5ANB - chains H and N of the 12 polymer chains in the assembly; structure by electron microscopy, 4.10 A resolution (low resolution: residue-level contacts below are approximate; hydrogen-bond / salt-bridge calls are withheld).

[Chain H]
Molecule: Ubiquitin-60S ribosomal protein L40
Source organism: Dictyostelium discoideum
UniProtKB: P14794 (RL40_DICDI); residues 1-52 here correspond to UniProt positions 77-128 (UniProt number = residue number + 76)
Sequence (52 residues; each row starts with the number of its first residue):
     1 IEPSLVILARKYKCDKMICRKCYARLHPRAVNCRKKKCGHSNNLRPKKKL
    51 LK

[Chain N]
Molecule: 26S ribosomal RNA
Source organism: Dictyostelium discoideum
Sequence (3741 nucleotides; each row starts with the number of its first residue):
     1 UCCGCCUCACCUUUGUAAGAUUACCCGCUGAACUUAAGCAUAUCAGUAAG
    51 CGGAGGAAAAGAAACUAACUAGGAUUCCGUCAGUAACGGCGAGUGAAGAC
   101 GGAAUAGCCCAAGGUUCAAACCUGGAUCUCUUCGAGGUUAGGUGAUGUGA
   151 CCUAUGGACUGAUGGAGCCCGCUGUUGUGACUGCUAAUUCCGUUUGGAAU
   201 UUCGAGUCGUAGAAGGUGAUAACCCUGUUCGCAGUAUCACAACAGUUGGA
   251 CUUUGCCAUUAGCUCCACGAGUAGGAAUGUCUGAAAUUGCAUUCUGAAUG
   301 GGUGAUAAGAUUCAUCCAAGGCUAAAUAUAUGUUAGGAGAUCGAUAGCAU
   351 ACAAGUACCGUGAGGGAAAGGUGAAAAGAACUUUGAAAAAAGGUUUAAAA
   401 GUAUUUGACACCGUUUAUGUGGAAGCGUUUACUUGGACCCCGAUUAAUGA
   451 CGUCGGUUUAGCUCUAAUUCUUAGGUGGCCAAAGUAGAGUGUUACGUGCU
   501 GAUCAAAAGGUAACGGACAUUUGAUUCAUUGGUUAUCGACGAGGAAGGUA
   551 CUCUAAAUCGGCCAGUUACUAACGGGUGAGAUCUGAUGUUUAUAAAAUGG
   601 GGGAUGAGGCUUAUCGGCUUGCUGGUGGCUCGCUCUCAAUAAUGGAUAUU
   651 GGGUUUCAUCAAGAGUGCAAAAUGGUGGCAAUUCACUAUUAGUGGUUAUU
   701 AAUUUUGUUUGCGUGGCUUGGCCUUGUCUACAGGUUAUCUUCGGAUGGCU
   751 UGUAGCUUUGUUGAACGCGUGGGCUUAAUGUUGUGAUUCUAGUAGCGUUA
   801 CCAUAUCGUUAGAGUGGGUUCAAUAAAUGUCCCGUCUUGAAACACGGAUC
   851 AAGGAGGCCGUUUUGUGUGCGAGUGUAAGAGUAAUUAAAACUCUGACGCG
   901 UAUUGAAAGAAAGAAUACUCCAAAAGAUCGUAACUACGGUUACCUUCUGU
   951 AAGGAGUGCCCGAAUCAUGAGAACUCUGUUUCGAAAGGAUUUGCGGUUGA
  1001 GCACCUAGAAUGGGACCCGAAAGGUUGUGAACUAUGCCUGAGGAAGGCGA
  1051 AGUCAGGGGAAACUCUGAUGGAGGCUUGUCGCAAUGCUGACGUGCAAAUC
  1101 GCUUGUCUAACUUGGGUAUAGGGGCGAAAGACUAAUCGAACAACCUAGUA
  1151 GCUGGUUCCUUCCGAAGUUUCCCUCAGGAUAGCUGGAGCAGUAUUCUAGU
  1201 UCCAUCUUGUAAAGACAAUGAUUAGCAGUUUCGGGGGCGUAAUGCUCUCA
  1251 GCUGAUUCUCAAACUCUGAACGGGUGGGUAUCAUUUUAAUUCACUUAAUU
  1301 GGAUUUUAAAAUUAAAUUGCACAUGUGCAAUGAAAAAUAGGAGCUCUUAG
  1351 UGGGCCAUUUUUGGUAAGCAGAACUGGCGAUGUGGGUUGAACCAAAUAUU
  1401 GGGAUAAGACGUCUAACAUUCACUAAUAGAUACCACAAAAGGUGUUAGUU
  1451 CAUUAAGACAGCAGGACGGUGGCCAUGGAAGUCGGUAUCCGCUAAGGAGU
  1501 GUGUAACAACUCACCUGCCAAAUGGACUAGCCCUGAAAAUGGAUGACGCU
  1551 AGCAGUGGAUGGUCGAUGCCCAAUCGUUAAAAGAAGUGAUAAUACUUUUA
  1601 ACGUGUAGGAAGGCGUGAAGGUAACGUAGAAGCUUGAAUGUGAAUUCGAG
  1651 UGGAGUUGUCUUUAGUGCAGAUCUUGAUGGUAGUAGCAAAUAUUCAAAAG
  1701 AAUUUACUUUGAAGGCCGAAGUGGGGAAGGGUUCCAUAACAAUGGAAUUC
  1751 ACUUAUGGGUGAGUCGAUCCUAAGGUUUGGGUUAACUCUCUCUAAUAAGG
  1801 UUACUAGGUCAUUGGAUCGAAAGUGAAGGUGGCUUUAACACUAGUGACUU
  1851 UAUAGGCCGAAAGGGAAGCGGGUUAAAAUUCCUGCACCAUCGAAUGGGAU
  1901 AUUAGGGUAACCGAUCGUAAUCCGGGACAUCAAUUGGCGGUCGAGGAAGA
  1951 GUUAUCUUUUCUUGUUAACAUUGUCUUGGGGUCCUCCGAAUCAGGUCAAC
  2001 UGGAGACGAGGAUUCAUCGCACAAUGGAAGAGCACAGUCCUUUGGAUUGG
  2051 GUCUCGCAUCCGCUAAAUGGUCCUUGAAAACCGGAUUAUGGUAUUUAAUC
  2101 CUAUUUGGUGUUCGUACCAAUAACCACAUCAGGUCUCCAAGGUGAAUAGC
  2151 CUCUGGUCAAAUGUAUUAAUGUAGAUAAGGGAAGUCGGCAAAACCGAUCU
  2201 GUAACUUCGGGAUAAGGAUUGGCUCUAAAGGCUGGUGGAGUGGACAUAUU
  2251 GGAGUUUGCUAUUUGUUUUUUACUUUUAGGAUGGGCAACUGUUUUGAAGG
  2301 UUUAAGAUGGGUGGUAAUUCUUUCCAAUGUGAGGGCUUGCUCGUUCUGCU
  2351 UUACGAUUAACAGCUAAUUUAGAACUGUGACGAUCACCGGGAAUCCAACU
  2401 GUUUAAUUAAAACAAAGCAUUGCGAUAAGCUUAAAAGCUUUUGACGCAAU
  2451 GUGAUUUCUGCCCAGUGCUCUGAAUGUCAAAGUGAAGAGAUUCAACCUAG
  2501 CACGGGUAAACGGCGGGAGUAACUAUGACUCUCUUAAGGUAGCCAAAUGC
  2551 CUCGUCAUCUAAUUAGUGACGCGCAUGAAUGGAUCAAUGAGAUUCCCACU
  2601 GUCCCUAACUACUAUACAGCGAAACCACUGCAAGGGGAACGGGCCUUGCA
  2651 AAAACAGCGGGGAAAGAAGACCCUGUUGAGCUUGACUCUAGUCUGAUAUU
  2701 GCAUAGUGACCUAAAAGGUGUAGAAUAGGUGGGAGGGGCAACCCGACGGU
  2751 GAAAUACCACCCCUUUUGGCGUUACUUUGCUAACUUGGAAUAACAGUACC
  2801 UCAUAAUUCAUUUUAUGAUGGUUUUGGUGAAUAAGCGGAUCAACCACGGG
  2851 UGAAAUCUGUGCAAAUUGGGCAACUGAUUUGUAUAGCAAAGUAGUCCCUC
  2901 UGGUCCCGUAUUAUGUCGACCAAGAACAGUUUCAGGUGGGGAGUUUGGCU
  2951 GGGGCGGCACAUUUGUUAAAAGAUAACGCAAGUGUCCAAAGGCAGGCUCA
  3001 GUGAGAACAGAAAUCUCACGUAGAGUAAAAGGGCAAAAGCCUGCUUGAUU
  3051 CUGAUUUUCAGUACUAAUCGGAACUGGGAAACCAGGGCCUAUCGAUCCUU
  3101 UAUGUGCUUAAAUCUUAACCCUAGAGGUGUCAGAAAAGUUACCACAGGGA
  3151 UAACUGGCUUGUGGCAGCCAAGCGCUCAUAGCGACGCUGCUUUUUGAUCC
  3201 UUCGAUGUCGGCUCUUCUUAUCAUUGUGAAGCAGAAUUCACAAAGUGUUG
  3251 GAUUGUUCACCCACUAACAAGGAACGUGAGCUGGGUUUAGACCGUCGUGA
  3301 GACAGGUUAGUUUUACCCUACUGUUGUCAAUUGUUUGCGUAAUAGUAGCA
  3351 UGAUUUAGUACGAGAGGAACUGUCAUGCCGGAUCACUGGUCUGUAGGUUU
  3401 AUUUGACAAAAUAGUGACCUGCCGCUACCAUCCGUUGGAUAAUGGCUGAA
  3451 CGCCUCUAAGUCAGAAUCCAUUCUAGAAACGCAAACCAAAUGCUUUAGAG
  3501 UGUGAAUGUUGUAGGUAACAUUAGGUUGUUGGUGGGGGACCACUUUCAAC
  3551 UUUAAACCAUAUGAUUAAUCGCUGUUACACUGCAGUUUCCUUCCGGUUAU
  3601 UGUGGUGGGUGGCUAAAUUCUAAUUUAUAUCCUCGUUCCGCUCAACUCUU
  3651 CGAUUGUAGACGACUAUCAAAUGAACUAGGUGCUGUAAGCUUCCGAGUAG
  3701 CGUUCAGUUACGAGGGGUUGAGGCUUUUCCAUUAGUUCUUU
Unresolved in the structure: 1-1220, 1271-1355, 1603-2391, 2701-2924, 3481-3741
Construct notes: conflict C3119 (G in FR733594.)

[Chain H / chain N interface]
Contacting residue pairs (53):
  Lys16(H) - G3445(N)
  Lys16(H) - C3456(N)
  Ile18(H) - A3229(N)
  Arg20(H) - U3179(N)
  Arg20(H) - A3180(N)
  Lys21(H) - A3240(N)
  Cys22(H) - A3240(N)
  Cys22(H) - U3443(N)
  Tyr23(H) - A3180(N)
  Tyr23(H) - G3181(N)
  Tyr23(H) - G3228(N)
  Tyr23(H) - A3229(N)
  Tyr23(H) - C3239(N)
  Ala24(H) - G3228(N)
  Ala24(H) - G3444(N)
  Arg25(H) - G3228(N)
  Arg25(H) - A3229(N)
  Arg25(H) - G3444(N)
  Arg25(H) - G3445(N)
  Arg25(H) - C3456(N)
  Leu26(H) - C3456(N)
  His27(H) - U3455(N)
  Arg29(H) - C3453(N)
  Arg29(H) - C3454(N)
  Val31(H) - U1443(N)
  Asn32(H) - U1443(N)
  Arg34(H) - U3455(N)
  Arg34(H) - C3456(N)
  Arg34(H) - U3457(N)
  Lys35(H) - U3443(N)
  Lys35(H) - G3444(N)
  Lys35(H) - C3456(N)
  Lys36(H) - A1426(N)
  Lys36(H) - U1427(N)
  Lys36(H) - C1533(N)
  Lys36(H) - U1534(N)
  Lys37(H) - U1534(N)
  Cys38(H) - U1534(N)
  Gly39(H) - G1441(N)
  Gly39(H) - G1442(N)
  Gly39(H) - U1534(N)
  His40(H) - G1442(N)
  Ser41(H) - G1441(N)
  Ser41(H) - G1442(N)
  Asn42(H) - G1442(N)
  Asn42(H) - U1443(N)
  Arg45(H) - A3180(N)
  Arg45(H) - G3231(N)
  Lys47(H) - A3229(N)
  Lys47(H) - A3230(N)
  Lys48(H) - A3230(N)
  Lys48(H) - G3231(N)
  Leu50(H) - A3233(N)
Other interface residues (no listed pair), chain H (29 interface residues in all): Asn43, Lys49, Leu51
Other interface residues (no listed pair), chain N (29 interface residues in all): G1503, G1535, C3232, A3242

[In short]
Chain H and chain N each contribute 29 residues to their interface.
Chain H is Ubiquitin-60S ribosomal protein L40 and chain N is 26S ribosomal RNA, both from Dictyostelium
discoideum; the structure, Mechanism of eIF6 release from the nascent 60S ribosomal subunit, was determined by
electron microscopy, deposited together with 6QKL, 5AN9 and 5ANC.
